6WF3 - chains A and G; structure by X-ray diffraction, 2.29 A resolution.

== Chain A ==
Name: N-alpha-acetyltransferase 50
Organism: Homo sapiens
Notes: EC 2.3.1.258, 2.3.1.-
UniProtKB: Q9GZZ1 (NAA50_HUMAN); residues 1-169 here = UniProt positions 1-169
Chain sequence (171 residues; each row starts with the number of its first residue; numbers below 1 keep their minus sign (Gly-1 is residue -1)):
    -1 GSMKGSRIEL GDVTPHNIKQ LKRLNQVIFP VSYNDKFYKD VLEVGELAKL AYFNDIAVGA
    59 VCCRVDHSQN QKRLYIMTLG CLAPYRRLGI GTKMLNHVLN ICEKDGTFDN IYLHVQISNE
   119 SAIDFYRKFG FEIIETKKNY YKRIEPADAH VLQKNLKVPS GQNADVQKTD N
Unresolved in the structure: -1 to 4, 155-169
Sequence notes: expression tag (-1 to 0)
UniProt features mapped onto this chain:
  - active site: Tyr73, His112
  - binding site (substrate): Tyr31, Met75, Tyr138 to Arg141
  - binding site (CoA): Asn117 to Lys126
  - modified residue: Thr12 (Phosphothreonine), Lys34 (N6-acetyllysine), Lys37 (N6-acetyllysine), Tyr110 (Phosphotyrosine), Lys140 (N6-acetyllysine)
Small-molecule neighbours: coenzyme A (COA): Ile26, Phe27, Ile74, Leu77, Gly78, Cys79, Arg84, Arg85, Leu86, Gly87, Ile88, Gly89, Thr90, Leu111, Val113, Asn117, Ser119, Ala120, Asp122, Phe123, Tyr124, Lys126

== Chain G ==
Name: Ace-met-leu-gly-pro-NH2
Chain sequence (6 residues; row label = number of the first residue in the row):
     1 XMLGPX
Modified positions: ACE (acetyl group) at position 1; NH2 (amino group) at position 6

== Interface between chain A and chain G ==
Pairs across the interface - 26 pairs, chain A then chain G:
  Phe27(A) - ACE_1(G)
  Phe27(A) - Met2(G)  hydrophobic
  Pro28(A) - Met2(G)
  Val29(A) - Met2(G)  hydrophobic
  Val29(A) - Leu3(G)
  Ser30(A) - Pro5(G)
  Tyr31(A) - Met2(G)
  Tyr31(A) - Leu3(G)  hydrogen bond (side chain-backbone)
  Tyr31(A) - Pro5(G)  hydrophobic
  Arg62(A) - Leu3(G)
  Tyr73(A) - Leu3(G)
  Ile74(A) - ACE_1(G)
  Met75(A) - ACE_1(G)
  Met75(A) - Met2(G)  hydrogen bond (backbone-backbone)
  Met75(A) - Leu3(G)  hydrogen bond (backbone-backbone)
  Thr76(A) - ACE_1(G)
  Leu77(A) - ACE_1(G)  hydrogen bond (backbone-backbone)
  Leu111(A) - ACE_1(G)
  His112(A) - ACE_1(G)
  His112(A) - Met2(G)  hydrogen bond (backbone-backbone)
  Gln114(A) - Met2(G)
  Tyr138(A) - Leu3(G)
  Tyr138(A) - Gly4(G)  hydrogen bond (side chain-backbone)
  Tyr139(A) - Met2(G)  hydrogen bond (side chain-backbone)
  Tyr139(A) - Gly4(G)
  Ile142(A) - Met2(G)  hydrophobic
Also at the interface, not in a pair above, chain A (19 interface residues in all): Phe35, Tyr124

== Summary ==
19 residues of chain A and 5 residues of chain G are in contact; the contacts include 7 hydrogen bonds. Among
the polar pairs are Tyr31(A)-Leu3(G), Tyr138(A)-Gly4(G) and Tyr139(A)-Met2(G). Ligands of chain A: coenzyme A.
Here chain A is N-alpha-acetyltransferase 50 (Homo sapiens) and chain G is Ace-met-leu-gly-pro-NH2. Entry 6WF3
(Crystal structure of human Naa50 in complex with a cofactor derived inhibitor (compound 1)) was determined by
X-ray diffraction together with 6WF5, 6WFG, 6WFK, 6WFN and 6WFO from the same study.
